7ST9 - chains E and J of the 10 polymer chains in the assembly; structure by electron microscopy, 2.20 A resolution.

Chain E:
Protein: Replication factor C subunit 5
Organism: Saccharomyces cerevisiae (strain ATCC 204508 / S288c)
UniProt: P38251 (RFC5_YEAST); numbering as in UniProt (aligned over 1-354)
Sequence (354 residues; numbered 1 to 354; the number before each row is that of its first residue):
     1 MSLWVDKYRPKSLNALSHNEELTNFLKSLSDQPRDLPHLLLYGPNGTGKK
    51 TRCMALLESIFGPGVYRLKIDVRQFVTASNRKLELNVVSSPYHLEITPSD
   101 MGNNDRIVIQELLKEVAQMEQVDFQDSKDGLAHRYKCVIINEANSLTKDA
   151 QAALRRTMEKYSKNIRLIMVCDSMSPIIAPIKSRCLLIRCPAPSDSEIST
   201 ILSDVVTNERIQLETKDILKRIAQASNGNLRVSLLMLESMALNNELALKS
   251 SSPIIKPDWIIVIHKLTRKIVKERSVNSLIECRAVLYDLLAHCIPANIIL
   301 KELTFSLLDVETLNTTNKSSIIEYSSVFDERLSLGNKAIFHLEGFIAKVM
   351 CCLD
Ligand contacts:
  - ADP (adenosine-5'-diphosphate): Val5, Asp6, Tyr8, Arg9, Pro10, Leu16, Ser17, His18, Asn45, Gly46, Thr47, Gly48, Lys49, Lys50, Thr51, Arg52, Ile201, Leu230, Arg231, Leu234
  - ATP-gamma-S (AGS; phosphothiophosphoric acid-adenylate ester): Arg155, Glu159, Pro180, Arg184
Curated features (UniProtKB/Swiss-Prot):
  - binding site (ATP): Val5, Ser17, Gly43 to Thr51, Arg231

Chain J:
Molecule: 50-nt DNA strand
Sequence (50 nucleotides; row label = number of the first residue in the row):
     1 GGACGAGTCAGGAAGGAGCGTTTTTTTTTTTTTTTTTTTTTTTTTTTTTT
Not modelled in the structure: 1-10, 36-50

Chain E / chain J interface:
Residue-residue contacts (4):
  Ala78(E) with DT27(J), phosphate contact
  Ser79(E) with DT25(J), hydrogen bond to the base
  Arg81(E) with DT25(J), base contact
  Asn103(E) with DT26(J), phosphate contact
Other interface residues (no listed pair), chain E (5 interface residues in all): Asn104
Other interface residues (no listed pair), chain J (4 interface residues in all): DT28

Overview:
5 residues of chain E and 4 residues of chain J are in contact; the contacts include 1 hydrogen bond. The
hydrogen-bonded pair is Ser79(E)-DT25(J). Chain E binds ATP-gamma-S and ADP. Curated annotation (UniProt)
lists 12 ATP-binding residues on chain E.
Here chain E is Replication factor C subunit 5 (Saccharomyces cerevisiae (strain ATCC 204508 / S288c)) and
chain J is a 50-nt DNA strand. Entry 7ST9 (Open state of Rad24-RFC:9-1-1 bound to a 5' ss/dsDNA junction) was
determined by electron microscopy, deposited together with 7STE and 7STB.
